Entry 4MCW (X-ray diffraction, 2.03 A resolution); this record covers chains A and B.

# Chain A (and B)
Name: Metal dependent phosphohydrolase
From: Persephonella marina
Notes: EC 3.1.4.1; chain B of this document is another copy of the same molecule, construct and numbering; everything in this record applies to it too
UniProtKB: C0QQ26 (C0QQ26_PERMH); numbering as in UniProt (aligned over 2-363)
Sequence (369 residues; row label = number of the first residue in the row; numbers below 1 keep their minus sign (Gly-5 is residue -5)):
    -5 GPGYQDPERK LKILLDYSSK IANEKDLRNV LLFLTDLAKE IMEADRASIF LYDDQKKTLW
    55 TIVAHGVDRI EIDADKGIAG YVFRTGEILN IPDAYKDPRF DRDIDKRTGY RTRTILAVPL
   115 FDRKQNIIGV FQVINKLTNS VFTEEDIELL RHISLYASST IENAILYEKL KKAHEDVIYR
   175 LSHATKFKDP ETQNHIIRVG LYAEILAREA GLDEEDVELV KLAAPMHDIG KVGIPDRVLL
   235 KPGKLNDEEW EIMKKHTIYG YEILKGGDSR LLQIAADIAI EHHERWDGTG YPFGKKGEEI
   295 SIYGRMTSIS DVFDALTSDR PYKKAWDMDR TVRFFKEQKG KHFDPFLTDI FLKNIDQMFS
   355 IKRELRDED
Not modelled in the structure: -5 to -1, 361-363 (chain B: -5 to -3, 361-363)
Sequence notes: expression tag (-5 to 1); engineered mutation Ala41 (Cys in C0QQ26), Ala197 (Cys in C0QQ26)
Metal / ion sites: Fe ion site 1: Glu185, Asp222 (together with succinic acid); Fe ion site 2: Glu185, His189, Asp305 (together with imidazole, succinic acid); Fe ion site 3: Asp222, His250, His276, His277 (together with succinic acid)
Small-molecule neighbours:
  - succinic acid (SIN), molecule 1: Ser176, Thr179, Asp183, Glu185, Ile190, Pro219, Met220, His221, Asp222, Ile223, Lys225
  - succinic acid (SIN), molecule 2: Glu185, Asp222, Lys225, Trp244, Met247, His250, His276, His277, Tyr285
  - succinic acid (SIN), molecule 3: Glu185, His189, Asp222, Asp305, Val306, Ala309
What the authors report for this chain:
  - Fe ion coordination: Glu185, His189, His221, Asp222, His250, His276, His277, Asp305
  - mutagenesis - E185A, D305A: decreased catalytic activity on c-di-GMP
  - mutagenesis - D183A, H189A, H221A, D222A, K225A, H250A, H276A, H277A, D308A: abolished catalytic activity
  - mutagenesis - G284A, Y285A, P286A, I294A, R314A, K317A: unchanged catalytic activity on c-di-GMP
  - contacts within the chain: Glu185-Lys225 (hydrogen bond), Asp222-Lys225 (hydrogen bond), Asp183-Lys225 (hydrogen bond), Arg192-Asp308 (hydrogen bond), His189-Asp308 (hydrogen bond)
  - catalytic residues: Asp183, Lys225 (proposed by the authors, not directly observed)

# How chain A and chain B interact
Pairs across the interface (115; chain A residue first):
  Glu2(A) - Leu143(B)
  Lys4(A) - Glu2(B)  salt bridge
  Lys4(A) - Leu5(B)
  Leu5(A) - Lys4(B)
  Leu5(A) - Leu5(B)  hydrophobic
  Leu5(A) - Leu8(B)  hydrophobic
  Lys6(A) - Glu142(B)
  Lys6(A) - His146(B)
  Leu8(A) - Leu5(B)  hydrophobic
  Leu8(A) - Leu8(B)  hydrophobic
  Leu8(A) - Leu9(B)  hydrophobic
  Leu9(A) - Leu8(B)  hydrophobic
  Leu9(A) - His146(B)
  Leu9(A) - Ile147(B)  hydrophobic
  Leu9(A) - Tyr150(B)  hydrophobic
  Asp10(A) - His146(B)  salt bridge
  Ser12(A) - Tyr150(B)
  Ser13(A) - Leu149(B)
  Ser13(A) - Tyr150(B)  hydrogen bond (side chain-backbone)
  Ser13(A) - Ser153(B)  hydrogen bond (backbone-side chain)
  Ala16(A) - Ser153(B)
  Ala16(A) - Thr154(B)
  Ala16(A) - Asn157(B)
  Asn17(A) - Arg117(B)
  Asn17(A) - Ser153(B)  hydrogen bond
  Ile35(A) - Leu5(B)  hydrophobic
  Arg117(A) - Asp207(B)  salt bridge
  Arg117(A) - Glu209(B)  salt bridge
  Lys118(A) - Asp207(B)  salt bridge
  Lys118(A) - Glu209(B)  salt bridge
  Glu142(A) - Lys6(B)
  Leu143(A) - Leu5(B)  hydrophobic
  Leu143(A) - Leu9(B)  hydrophobic
  His146(A) - Lys6(B)
  His146(A) - Leu9(B)
  His146(A) - Asp10(B)  salt bridge
  Ile147(A) - Leu9(B)  hydrophobic
  Leu149(A) - Ser13(B)
  Tyr150(A) - Ser12(B)
  Tyr150(A) - Ser13(B)  hydrogen bond (backbone-side chain)
  Ser153(A) - Ser13(B)
  Ser153(A) - Asn17(B)
  Asn157(A) - Ala16(B)
  Leu160(A) - Lys19(B)
  Tyr161(A) - Tyr161(B)  hydrophobic
  Tyr161(A) - Leu164(B)  hydrophobic
  Leu164(A) - Tyr161(B)  hydrophobic
  Leu164(A) - Leu164(B)  hydrophobic
  Leu164(A) - His168(B)
  Lys165(A) - Leu164(B)
  Ala167(A) - His168(B)
  Ala167(A) - Ser263(B)
  His168(A) - Leu164(B)
  His168(A) - Ala167(B)
  His168(A) - His168(B)  hydrogen bond
  Asp170(A) - Gly261(B)
  Asp170(A) - Asp262(B)  hydrogen bond (side chain-backbone)
  Asp170(A) - Ser263(B)  hydrogen bond (side chain-backbone)
  Asp170(A) - Leu266(B)
  Val171(A) - Val171(B)  hydrophobic
  Val171(A) - Ile172(B)  hydrophobic
  Val171(A) - Leu265(B)  hydrophobic
  Val171(A) - Leu266(B)
  Ile172(A) - Val171(B)  hydrophobic
  Arg174(A) - Glu256(B)  hydrogen bond (side chain-backbone)
  Arg174(A) - Ile257(B)  hydrogen bond (side chain-backbone)
  Arg174(A) - Gly260(B)
  Arg174(A) - Leu266(B)
  Leu175(A) - Leu175(B)  hydrophobic
  Leu175(A) - Ile223(B)  hydrophobic
  Leu175(A) - Leu258(B)  hydrophobic
  Ala178(A) - Val226(B)
  Ala178(A) - Ile257(B)  hydrophobic
  Lys180(A) - Glu256(B)
  Lys180(A) - Ile257(B)
  Phe181(A) - Gly227(B)
  Phe181(A) - Tyr253(B)
  Phe181(A) - Glu256(B)
  Phe181(A) - Ile257(B)  hydrophobic
  Lys182(A) - Val226(B)
  Lys182(A) - Gly227(B)
  Lys182(A) - Ile228(B)  hydrogen bond (side chain-backbone)
  Lys182(A) - Asp230(B)  salt bridge
  Asp207(A) - Lys118(B)  salt bridge
  Glu209(A) - Lys163(B)  salt bridge
  Met220(A) - Leu175(B)  hydrophobic
  Ile223(A) - Leu175(B)  hydrophobic
  Val226(A) - Ala178(B)
  Val226(A) - Lys182(B)
  Val226(A) - Val226(B)  hydrophobic
  Gly227(A) - Phe181(B)
  Gly227(A) - Lys182(B)
  Ile228(A) - Lys182(B)  hydrogen bond (backbone-side chain)
  Pro229(A) - Asp230(B)
  Asp230(A) - Lys182(B)  salt bridge
  Asp230(A) - Pro229(B)
  Asp230(A) - Asp230(B)  hydrogen bond (backbone-side chain)
  Tyr253(A) - Phe181(B)  hydrophobic
  Glu256(A) - Arg174(B)  hydrogen bond (backbone-side chain)
  Glu256(A) - Lys180(B)  hydrogen bond (backbone-side chain)
  Glu256(A) - Phe181(B)
  Ile257(A) - Arg174(B)  hydrogen bond (backbone-side chain)
  Ile257(A) - Ala178(B)  hydrophobic
  Ile257(A) - Phe181(B)  hydrophobic
  Leu258(A) - Arg174(B)
  Leu258(A) - Leu175(B)  hydrophobic
  Gly260(A) - Arg174(B)
  Gly261(A) - Asp170(B)
  Asp262(A) - Asp170(B)  hydrogen bond (backbone-side chain)
  Ser263(A) - Ala167(B)
  Ser263(A) - Asp170(B)
  Leu265(A) - Val171(B)  hydrophobic
  Leu266(A) - Asp170(B)
  Leu266(A) - Val171(B)  hydrophobic
  Leu266(A) - Arg174(B)
Also at the interface, not in a pair above, chain A (60 interface residues in all): Lys19, Thr154, Lys166, Lys259
Also at the interface, not in a pair above, chain B (63 interface residues in all): Ile35, Glu139, Lys165, Lys166, Thr179, Glu208, Met220, Lys259

# Summary
Chain A and chain B form an interface of 60 and 63 residues respectively, with 16 hydrogen bonds and 11 salt
bridges. Among the polar pairs are Lys4(A)-Glu2(B), Asp10(A)-His146(B) and Arg117(A)-Asp207(B). From the
paper: catalytic residues Asp183(A) and Lys225(A); D183A, H189A and H221A of chain A, among others, abolish
catalytic activity; 17 substitutions were tested in all.
Chain A and chain B are both Metal dependent phosphohydrolase (Persephonella marina); the structure, Crystal
structure of a HD-GYP domain (a cyclic-di-GMP phosphodiesterase) containing a tri-nuclear metal centre, was
determined by X-ray diffraction together with 4MDZ from the same study.
